Entry 7TKK (electron microscopy, 7.30 A resolution (low resolution: residue-level contacts below are approximate; hydrogen-bond / salt-bridge calls are withheld)); this record covers chains B and E of the 27 polymer chains in the assembly.

# Chain B
Molecule: ATP synthase subunit alpha
From: Saccharomyces cerevisiae
Reference sequence: P07251 (ATPA_YEAST); residues 1-510 here correspond to UniProt positions 36-545 (UniProt number = residue number + 35)
Sequence (510 residues; numbered 1 to 510; the number before each row is that of its first residue):
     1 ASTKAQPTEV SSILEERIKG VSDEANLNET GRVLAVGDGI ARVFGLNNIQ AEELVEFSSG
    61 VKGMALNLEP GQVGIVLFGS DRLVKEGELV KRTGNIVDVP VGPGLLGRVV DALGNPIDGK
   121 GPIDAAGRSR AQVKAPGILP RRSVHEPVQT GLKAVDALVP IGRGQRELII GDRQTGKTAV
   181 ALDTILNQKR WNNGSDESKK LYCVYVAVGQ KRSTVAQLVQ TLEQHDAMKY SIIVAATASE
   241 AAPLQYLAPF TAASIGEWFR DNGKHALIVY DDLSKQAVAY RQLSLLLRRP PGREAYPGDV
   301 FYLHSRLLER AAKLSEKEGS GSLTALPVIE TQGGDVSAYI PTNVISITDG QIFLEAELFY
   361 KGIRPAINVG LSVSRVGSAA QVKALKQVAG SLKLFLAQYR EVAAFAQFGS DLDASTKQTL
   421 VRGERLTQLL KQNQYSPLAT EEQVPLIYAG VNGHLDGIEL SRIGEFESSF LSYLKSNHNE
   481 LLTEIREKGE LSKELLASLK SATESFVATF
Not modelled in the structure: 1-2, 408-409, 510
Curated features (UniProtKB/Swiss-Prot):
  - binding site (ATP): Gly171 to Thr178
  - site: Ser372 (Required for activity)
  - modified residue (Phosphoserine): Ser22, Ser143

# Chain E
Molecule: ATP synthase subunit beta
From: Saccharomyces cerevisiae
Notes: EC 7.1.2.2
Reference sequence: P00830 (ATPB_YEAST); residues 1-478 here correspond to UniProt positions 34-511 (UniProt number = residue number + 33)
Sequence (478 residues; numbered 1 to 478; the number before each row is that of its first residue):
     1 ASAAQSTPIT GKVTAVIGAI VDVHFEQSEL PAILNALEIK TPQGKLVLEV AQHLGENTVR
    61 TIAMDGTEGL VRGEKVLDTG GPISVPVGRE TLGRIINVIG EPIDERGPIK SKLRKPIHAD
   121 PPSFAEQSTS AEILETGIKV VDLLAPYARG GKIGLFGGAG VGKTVFIQEL INNIAKAHGG
   181 FSVFTGVGER TREGNDLYRE MKETGVINLE GESKVALVFG QMNEPPGARA RVALTGLTIA
   241 EYFRDEEGQD VLLFIDNIFR FTQAGSEVSA LLGRIPSAVG YQPTLATDMG LLQERITTTK
   301 KGSVTSVQAV YVPADDLTDP APATTFAHLD ATTVLSRGIS ELGIYPAVDP LDSKSRLLDA
   361 AVVGQEHYDV ASKVQETLQT YKSLQDIIAI LGMDELSEQD KLTVERARKI QRFLSQPFAV
   421 AEVFTGIPGK LVRLKDTVAS FKAVLEGKYD NIPEHAFYMV GGIEDVVAKA EKLAAEAN
Not modelled in the structure: 1-5, 476-478
Curated features (UniProtKB/Swiss-Prot):
  - binding site (ATP): Gly157 to Thr164
  - modified residue: Thr79 (Phosphothreonine), Thr204 (Phosphothreonine), Ser340 (Phosphoserine)

# Chain B / chain E interface
Pairs across the interface (6):
  Leu34(B) with Gly55(E)
  Val36(B) with His53(E)
  Arg82(B) with Ile33(E)
  Ala238(B) with Gly290(E)
  Ser239(B) with Gly290(E); Leu291(E)
Other interface residues (no listed pair), chain B (7 interface residues in all): Gly37, Asp38
Other interface residues (no listed pair), chain E (9 interface residues in all): Ala51, Gln52, Ala286, Thr287

# Summary
The interface between chain B and chain E involves 7 residues on one side and 9 on the other. From UniProt: 8
ATP-binding residues on chain B; 8 ATP-binding residues on chain E.
Chain B is ATP synthase subunit alpha and chain E is ATP synthase subunit beta, both from Saccharomyces
cerevisiae; the structure, Yeast ATP synthase State 2catalytic(e) with 10 mM ATP backbone model, was
determined by electron microscopy, deposited together with 7TJS, 7TJT, 7TJU, 7TJV, 7TJW, 7TJX and 30 further
entries.
